PDB entry 3ZH2 | X-ray diffraction, 2.10 A resolution | chains A and D of the 6 polymer chains in the assembly

# Chain A (and D)
Name: L-lactate dehydrogenase
From: Plasmodium falciparum
Notes: EC 1.1.1.27; chain D of this document is another copy of the same molecule, construct and numbering; everything in this record applies to it too
UniProtKB: Q76NM3 (Q76NM3_PLAF7); residue numbers follow UniProt; this construct covers 1-316
Amino-acid sequence (316 residues; row label = number of the first residue in the row):
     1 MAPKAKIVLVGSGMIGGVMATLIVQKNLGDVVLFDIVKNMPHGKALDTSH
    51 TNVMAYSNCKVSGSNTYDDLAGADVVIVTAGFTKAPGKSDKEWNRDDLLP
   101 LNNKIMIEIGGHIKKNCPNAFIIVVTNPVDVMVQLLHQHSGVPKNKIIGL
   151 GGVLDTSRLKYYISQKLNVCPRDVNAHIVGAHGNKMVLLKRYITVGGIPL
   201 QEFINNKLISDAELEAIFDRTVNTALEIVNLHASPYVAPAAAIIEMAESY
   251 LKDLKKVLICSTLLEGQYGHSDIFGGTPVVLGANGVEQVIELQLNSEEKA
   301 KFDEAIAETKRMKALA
Disordered / not traced: 1-2 (chain D: 1-2, 87-89)

# Interface between chain A and chain D
Residue-residue contacts (15):
  K4(A) with D253(D), salt bridge
  N27(A) with L254(D)
  Y56(A) with R172(D), hydrogen bond; K256(D)
  N58(A) with D253(D), hydrogen bond (side chain-backbone); L254(D), hydrogen bond (side chain-backbone); K255(D)
  R172(A) with Y56(D), hydrogen bond
  K252(A) with N27(D)
  D253(A) with K4(D), salt bridge; N58(D), hydrogen bond (backbone-side chain)
  L254(A) with N27(D); N58(D), hydrogen bond (backbone-side chain)
  K255(A) with N58(D)
  K256(A) with Y56(D)
Also at the interface, not in a pair above, chain D (10 interface residues in all): K252

# Summary
Chain A and chain D each contribute 10 residues to their interface, with 6 hydrogen bonds and 2 salt bridges.
Polar pairs include K4(A)-D253(D), Y56(A)-R172(D) and N58(A)-D253(D).
Both chains are L-lactate dehydrogenase (Plasmodium falciparum). Entry 3ZH2 (Structure of Plasmodium
falciparum lactate dehydrogenase in complex with a DNA aptamer) was determined by X-ray diffraction.
